Entry 3M5H (X-ray diffraction, 2.70 A resolution); this record covers chains B and E of the 6 polymer chains in the assembly.

== Chain B ==
Protein: Hemagglutinin
Source organism: Influenza A virus
Notes: fragment: Hemagglutinin HA2
Reference sequence: B7NYS1 (B7NYS1_9INFA); residues 1-178 here correspond to UniProt positions 332-509 (UniProt number = residue number + 331)
Chain sequence (182 residues; numbered 1 to 182; the number before each row is that of its first residue):
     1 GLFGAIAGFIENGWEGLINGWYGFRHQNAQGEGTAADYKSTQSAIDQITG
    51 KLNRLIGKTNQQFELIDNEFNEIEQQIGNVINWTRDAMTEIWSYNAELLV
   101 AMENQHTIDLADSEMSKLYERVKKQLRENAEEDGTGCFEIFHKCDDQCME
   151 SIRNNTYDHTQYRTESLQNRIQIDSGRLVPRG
Not modelled in the structure: 177-182
Sequence notes: expression tag (179-182)
Cystine bridges: Cys144-Cys148
Glycans and other covalent adducts: N-acetylglucosamine (NAG) linked to Asn82

== Chain E ==
Protein: Hemagglutinin
Source organism: Influenza A virus
Notes: fragment: Hemagglutinin HA1
Reference sequence: B7NY59 (B7NY59_9INFA); the construct lacks a stretch of the UniProt sequence and is renumbered around it, so the offset changes along the chain: 10-142 = UniProt 14-146; 144-158 = UniProt 147-161; 159-220 = UniProt 164-225; 229-261 = UniProt 226-258; 2 more segments
Chain sequence (317 residues; numbered 7 to 330 plus 3 insertion-coded residues; 10 numbers in that range are skipped by the numbering (no residue carries them; nothing is unmodelled there); the number before each row is that of its first residue; a row labelled like 158A-158B holds insertion residues (158A, then the next letters in order)):
     7 ADPGDKICLGHHAVANGTKVNTLTERGIEVVNATETVETTNIKKICTQGK
    57 RPTDLGQCGLLGTLIGPPQCDQFLEFSSDLIIERREGTDICYPGRFTNEE
   107 SLRQILRRSGGIGKESMGFTYSGIRTNGATSACTRS
   144 GSSFYAEMKWLLSNS
158A-158B DN
   159 AAFPQMTKAYRNPRNKPALIIWGVHHSESVSEQTKLYGSGNKLITVRSSK
   209 YQQSFTPNPGAR
   229 RIDFHWLLLDPNDTVTFTFNGAFIAPDRTSFFR
   263 GESLGVQSDAPLDS
  276A S
   277 CRGDCFHSGGTIVSSLPFQNINSRTVGKCPRYVKQKSLLLATGMRNVPEK
   327 PKPR
Not modelled in the structure: 7-9, 326-330
Sequence notes: expression tag (7-9)
Cystine bridges: Cys52-Cys277, Cys64-Cys76, Cys97-Cys139, Cys281-Cys305
Glycans and other covalent adducts: N-acetylglucosamine (NAG) linked to Asn38
What the authors report for this chain:
  - binding site for N-acetyl-alpha-neuraminic acid: Tyr98, Trp153, His183 (by similarity / conservation)
  - binding site for beta-D-galactopyranose: Lys193, Arg220

== Chain B / chain E interface ==
Residue-residue contacts (10):
  Gln75(B) - Ser107(E)
  Gln75(B) - Gln110(E)
  Gln75(B) - Ile111(E)
  Gln75(B) - Arg114(E)  hydrogen bond
  Gln76(B) - Glu106(E)
  Gln76(B) - Ser107(E)
  Gln76(B) - Gln110(E)
  Asn79(B) - Gln110(E)  hydrogen bond
  Asn79(B) - Arg114(E)  hydrogen bond
  Glu90(B) - Arg307(E)
Interface residues without a listed pair, chain B (5 interface residues in all): Tyr94

== Overview ==
The interface between chain B and chain E involves 5 residues on one side and 6 on the other; the contacts
include 3 hydrogen bonds. Among the polar pairs are Gln75(B)-Arg114(E), Asn79(B)-Gln110(E) and
Asn79(B)-Arg114(E). From the paper: a binding site for N-acetyl-alpha-neuraminic acid at Tyr98(E), Trp153(E)
and His183(E); a binding site for beta-D-galactopyranose at Lys193(E) and Arg220(E).
Chain B is Hemagglutinin and chain E is Hemagglutinin, both from Influenza A virus; the structure, Crystal
structure of a H7 influenza virus hemagglutinin complexed with 3SLN, was determined by X-ray diffraction (same
publication as 3M5G, 3M5I and 3M5J).
